PDB entry 3TDD | X-ray diffraction, 2.70 A resolution | chains B and C of the 28 polymer chains in the assembly

# Chain B
Protein: Proteasome component Y13
From: Saccharomyces cerevisiae
Notes: EC 3.4.25.1
Reference sequence: P23638 (PSA4_YEAST); the construct lacks a stretch of the UniProt sequence and is renumbered around it, so the offset changes along the chain: 4-63 = UniProt 2-61; 64-144 = UniProt 63-143; 145-200 = UniProt 145-200; 202-204 = UniProt 201-203; 2 more segments
Sequence (244 residues; each row starts with the number of its first residue; note: 1 number in that range is skipped by the numbering (no residue carries it; nothing is unmodelled there); a row labelled like 20A-20B holds insertion residues (20A, then the next letters in order)):
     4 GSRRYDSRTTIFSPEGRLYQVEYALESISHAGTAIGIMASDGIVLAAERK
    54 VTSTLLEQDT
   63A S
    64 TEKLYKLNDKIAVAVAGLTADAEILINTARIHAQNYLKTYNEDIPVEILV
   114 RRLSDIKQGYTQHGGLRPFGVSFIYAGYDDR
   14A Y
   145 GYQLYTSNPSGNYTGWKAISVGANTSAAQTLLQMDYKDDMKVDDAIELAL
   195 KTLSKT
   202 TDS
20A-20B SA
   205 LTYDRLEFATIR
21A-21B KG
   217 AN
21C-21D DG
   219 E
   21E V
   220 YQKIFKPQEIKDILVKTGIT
UniProt features mapped onto this chain:
  - cross-link (Glycyl lysine isopeptide (Lys-Gly)): Lys-101 (interchain with G-Cter in ubiquitin), Lys-199 (interchain with G-Cter in ubiquitin), Lys-225 (interchain with G-Cter in ubiquitin)

# Chain C
Protein: Proteasome component PRE6
From: Saccharomyces cerevisiae
Notes: EC 3.4.25.1
Reference sequence: P40303 (PSA7_YEAST); the construct lacks a stretch of the UniProt sequence and is renumbered around it, so the offset changes along the chain: 7-62 = UniProt 3-58; 63-143 = UniProt 60-140; 145-180 = UniProt 144-179; 182-203 = UniProt 184-205; 1 more segments
Sequence (241 residues; numbered 7 to 243 plus 7 insertion-coded residues; 3 numbers in that range are skipped by the numbering (no residue carries them; nothing is unmodelled there); the number before each row is that of its first residue; a row labelled like 18A-18D holds insertion residues (18A, then the next letters in order)):
     7 GYDRALSIFSPDGHIFQVEYALEAVKRGTCAVGVKGKNCVVLGCERRSTL
    57 KLQDTR
   62A I
    63 TPSKVSKIDSHVVLSFSGLNADSRILIEKARVEAQSHRLTLEDPVTVEYL
   113 TRYVAGVQQRYTQSGGVRPFGVSTLIAGFDP
   14A R
   144 D
   14B D
   145 EPKLYQTEPSGIYSSWSAQTIGRNSKTVREFLEKNY
18A-18D DRKE
   182 PPATVEECVKLTVRSLLEVVQT
   206 GAKNIEITVVKPDSDIVALSSEEINQYVTQIEQEKQEQ
UniProt features mapped onto this chain:
  - modified residue: Thr-63 (Phosphothreonine)

# How chain B and chain C interact
Residue-residue contacts (75; chain B residue first):
  Arg-6(B) with Arg-10(C), hydrogen bond (backbone-side chain)
  Asp-9(B) with Tyr-8(C), hydrogen bond; Arg-10(C), salt bridge
  Arg-11(B) with Arg-10(C)
  Thr-13(B) with Leu-12(C); Arg-130(C)
  Ile-14(B) with Leu-12(C), hydrophobic; Gln-23(C)
  Tyr-14A(B) with Arg-62(C), hydrogen bond (backbone-side chain)
  Phe-15(B) with Gln-23(C), hydrogen bond (backbone-side chain); Tyr-26(C); Ala-27(C), hydrophobic; Leu-81(C), hydrophobic; Arg-130(C); Pro-131(C); Gly-133(C)
  Ser-16(B) with Tyr-26(C)
  Pro-17(B) with Tyr-26(C); Glu-29(C)
  Glu-18(B) with Glu-29(C); Arg-33(C), hydrogen bond (backbone-side chain)
  Gly-19(B) with Tyr-26(C); Glu-29(C); Ala-30(C)
  Arg-20(B) with Arg-33(C)
  Leu-21(B) with Leu-81(C), hydrophobic; Arg-130(C)
  Met-41(B) with Asp-60(C); Arg-62(C)
  Arg-114(B) with Arg-86(C)
  Ser-117(B) with Arg-86(C)
  Asp-118(B) with Arg-86(C), salt bridge; Ile-87(C)
  Gln-121(B) with Ala-83(C); Asp-84(C); Ile-87(C)
  Thr-124(B) with Arg-130(C), hydrogen bond (backbone-side chain)
  Gln-125(B) with Tyr-123(C); Gly-128(C); Val-129(C); Arg-130(C), hydrogen bond (backbone-backbone); Phe-132(C)
  His-126(B) with Gly-128(C); Val-129(C)
  Gly-127(B) with Tyr-8(C); Gly-128(C)
  Gly-128(B) with Tyr-8(C)
  Tyr-146(B) with Arg-62(C), hydrogen bond (backbone-side chain)
  Gln-147(B) with Ile-62A(C)
  Leu-148(B) with Ile-62A(C)
  Tyr-149(B) with Ile-62A(C)
  Ser-154(B) with Ala-83(C)
  Gly-155(B) with Ala-83(C); Arg-86(C), hydrogen bond (backbone-side chain)
  Asn-156(B) with Asn-82(C)
  Tyr-157(B) with Pro-64(C); Arg-86(C)
  Thr-158(B) with Thr-63(C)
  Gly-159(B) with Gln-59(C); Asp-60(C), hydrogen bond (backbone-backbone); Ile-62A(C); Thr-63(C), hydrogen bond (backbone-side chain)
  Trp-160(B) with Leu-56(C), hydrophobic; Leu-58(C); Gln-59(C); Asp-60(C)
  Lys-161(B) with Leu-58(C), hydrogen bond (backbone-backbone); Gln-59(C)
  Ala-162(B) with Leu-58(C)
  Gln-173(B) with Leu-56(C); Leu-58(C)
  Leu-176(B) with Leu-58(C), hydrophobic
  Gln-177(B) with Lys-57(C); Leu-58(C)
  Tyr-180(B) with Leu-58(C), hydrophobic
Interface residues without a listed pair, chain B (41 interface residues in all): Glu-110

# In short
The interface between chain B and chain C involves 41 residues on one side and 31 on the other, with 12
hydrogen bonds and 2 salt bridges. Polar pairs include Asp-9(B)/Arg-10(C), Asp-118(B)/Arg-86(C) and
Arg-6(B)/Arg-10(C).
Here chain B is Proteasome component Y13 and chain C is Proteasome component PRE6, both from Saccharomyces
cerevisiae. Entry 3TDD (Crystal structure of yeast CP in complex with Belactosin C) was determined by X-ray
diffraction.
